6PUC - chains G and H of the 4 polymer chains in the assembly; structure by X-ray diffraction, 1.85 A resolution.

Chain G:
Name: Human TCR alpha chain
From: Homo sapiens
Chain sequence (204 residues; numbered 0 to 203; the number before each row is that of its first residue; numbering starts at 0):
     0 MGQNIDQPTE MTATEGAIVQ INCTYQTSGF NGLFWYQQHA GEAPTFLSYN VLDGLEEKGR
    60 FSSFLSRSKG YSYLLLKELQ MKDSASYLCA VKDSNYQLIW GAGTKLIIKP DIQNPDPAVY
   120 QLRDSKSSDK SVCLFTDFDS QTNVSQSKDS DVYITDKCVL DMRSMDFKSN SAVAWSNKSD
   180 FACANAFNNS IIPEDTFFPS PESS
Disordered / not traced: 0-1, 201-203
Disulfide bonds: Cys22-Cys88, Cys132-Cys182

Chain H:
Name: Human TCR beta chain
From: Homo sapiens
Chain sequence (246 residues; row label = number of the first residue in the row; numbering starts at 0):
     0 MNAGVTQTPK FQVLKTGQSM TLQCAQDMNH NSMYWYRQDP GMGLRLIYYS ASEGTTDKGE
    60 VPNGYNVSRL NKREFSLRLE SAAPSQTSVY FCASSVWTGE GSGELFFGEG SRLTVLEDLK
   120 NVFPPEVAVF EPSEAEISHT QKATLVCLAT GFYPDHVELS WWVNGKEVHS GVCTDPQPLK
   180 EQPALNDSRY ALSSRLRVSA TFWQNPRNHF RCQVQFYGLS ENDEWTQDRA KPVTQIVSAE
   240 AWGRAD
Disordered / not traced: 0, 245
Disulfide bonds: Cys23-Cys91, Cys146-Cys211
Bound ions: Na+: Tyr47, Pro61, Tyr64

How chain G and chain H interact:
Residue-residue contacts - 92 pairs, chain G then chain H:
  Asn30(G) - Gly100(H)
  Phe33(G) - Gly100(H)
  Phe33(G) - Ser101(H)
  Phe33(G) - Gly102(H)
  Phe33(G) - Glu103(H)
  Tyr35(G) - Glu103(H)
  Tyr35(G) - Leu104(H)  hydrogen bond (side chain-backbone)
  Tyr35(G) - Phe106(H)  hydrophobic
  Gln37(G) - Gln37(H)  hydrogen bond
  Gln37(G) - Phe90(H)
  Glu41(G) - Phe90(H)
  Ala42(G) - Phe90(H)  hydrophobic
  Ala42(G) - Phe106(H)  hydrophobic
  Ala42(G) - Gly107(H)
  Pro43(G) - Phe106(H)
  Phe45(G) - Glu103(H)
  Tyr48(G) - Gly100(H)
  Tyr48(G) - Ser101(H)
  Lys91(G) - Glu99(H)  hydrogen bond (side chain-backbone)
  Lys91(G) - Gly100(H)  hydrogen bond (side chain-backbone)
  Lys91(G) - Gly102(H)  hydrogen bond (side chain-backbone)
  Tyr95(G) - Gly98(H)
  Tyr95(G) - Glu99(H)
  Leu97(G) - Tyr35(H)
  Leu97(G) - Leu104(H)  hydrophobic
  Trp99(G) - Tyr35(H)  hydrogen bond
  Trp99(G) - Gly42(H)
  Trp99(G) - Leu43(H)
  Trp99(G) - Leu104(H)  hydrophobic
  Trp99(G) - Phe106(H)  hydrophobic
  Gly100(G) - Gly42(H)
  Ala101(G) - Met41(H)
  Ala101(G) - Gly42(H)
  Asp115(G) - His138(H)  salt bridge
  Tyr119(G) - Ser132(H)
  Tyr119(G) - Ala134(H)
  Tyr119(G) - Glu135(H)
  Tyr119(G) - His138(H)
  Tyr119(G) - Thr139(H)
  Gln120(G) - Ser132(H)
  Leu121(G) - Phe129(H)
  Leu121(G) - Glu130(H)
  Leu121(G) - Thr143(H)
  Leu121(G) - Val145(H)  hydrophobic
  Arg122(G) - Phe129(H)
  Arg122(G) - Glu130(H)  hydrogen bond (backbone-backbone)
  Arg122(G) - Pro131(H)
  Ser124(G) - Val128(H)
  Ser124(G) - Phe129(H)
  Ser127(G) - Ala127(H)
  Ser127(G) - Phe129(H)
  Lys129(G) - Phe129(H)
  Lys129(G) - Leu147(H)
  Lys129(G) - Thr149(H)
  Val131(G) - Phe129(H)  hydrophobic
  Val131(G) - Leu147(H)  hydrophobic
  Leu133(G) - Thr143(H)
  Thr135(G) - Arg196(H)
  Asp136(G) - Thr139(H)
  Asp136(G) - Arg196(H)  salt bridge
  Tyr152(G) - Leu178(H)  hydrophobic
  Tyr152(G) - Glu180(H)
  Ile153(G) - Leu178(H)
  Thr154(G) - Asp174(H)
  Thr154(G) - Ser192(H)  hydrogen bond
  Thr154(G) - Arg194(H)
  Asp155(G) - Arg194(H)
  Cys157(G) - Cys172(H)  disulfide
  Cys157(G) - Thr173(H)
  Cys157(G) - Arg194(H)
  Val158(G) - Cys172(H)  hydrogen bond (backbone-side chain)
  Leu159(G) - Gly170(H)
  Leu159(G) - Cys172(H)  hydrophobic
  Leu159(G) - Arg194(H)
  Leu159(G) - Arg196(H)
  Asp160(G) - Gly170(H)  hydrogen bond (backbone-backbone)
  Met161(G) - Lys141(H)
  Met161(G) - Arg196(H)
  Met161(G) - Val197(H)
  Arg162(G) - Ser169(H)
  Met164(G) - Lys141(H)
  Met164(G) - Ser198(H)
  Phe166(G) - Lys141(H)
  Phe166(G) - Arg196(H)
  Ser168(G) - Arg196(H)  hydrogen bond
  Ser170(G) - Arg194(H)  hydrogen bond
  Ala171(G) - Arg194(H)
  Val172(G) - Arg194(H)
  Trp174(G) - Leu147(H)  hydrophobic
  Trp174(G) - Ala190(H)  hydrophobic
  Phe196(G) - His138(H)
  Pro198(G) - Ala134(H)  hydrophobic
Other interface residues (no listed pair), chain G (48 interface residues in all): Leu87, Asp123
Other interface residues (no listed pair), chain H (48 interface residues in all): Gly40, Glu108, Glu133, Leu144, Val171
Cross-chain cystine bridges: Cys157(G)-Cys172(H)

Summary:
Chain G and chain H each contribute 48 residues to their interface, with 1 disulfide bond, 12 hydrogen bonds
and 2 salt bridges. Among the polar pairs are Asp115(G)-His138(H), Asp136(G)-Arg196(H) and Tyr35(G)-Leu104(H).
Tyr47(H), Pro61(H) and Tyr64(H) coordinate Na+.
Chain G is Human TCR alpha chain and chain H is Human TCR beta chain, both from Homo sapiens; the structure,
Structure of human MAIT A-F7 TCR in complex with human MR1-5-OP-RU, was determined by X-ray diffraction,
deposited together with 6PUD, 6PUE, 6PUF, 6PUG, 6PUH, 6PUI and 4 further entries.
